PDB entry 8YH9 | electron microscopy, 3.35 A resolution | chains C and I of the 10 polymer chains in the assembly

[Chain C]
Molecule: 60-nt crRNA
From: Selenomonas sp
Sequence (60 nucleotides; each row starts with the number of its first residue):
     1 UUUAGAAGGAGAAGUCAUUUAAUAAGGCCACUGUUAAAAAGUGUACCGCC
    51 GGAUAGGCGG

[Chain I]
Molecule: Cas7f
From: Selenomonas sp
Sequence (335 residues; row label = number of the first residue in the row):
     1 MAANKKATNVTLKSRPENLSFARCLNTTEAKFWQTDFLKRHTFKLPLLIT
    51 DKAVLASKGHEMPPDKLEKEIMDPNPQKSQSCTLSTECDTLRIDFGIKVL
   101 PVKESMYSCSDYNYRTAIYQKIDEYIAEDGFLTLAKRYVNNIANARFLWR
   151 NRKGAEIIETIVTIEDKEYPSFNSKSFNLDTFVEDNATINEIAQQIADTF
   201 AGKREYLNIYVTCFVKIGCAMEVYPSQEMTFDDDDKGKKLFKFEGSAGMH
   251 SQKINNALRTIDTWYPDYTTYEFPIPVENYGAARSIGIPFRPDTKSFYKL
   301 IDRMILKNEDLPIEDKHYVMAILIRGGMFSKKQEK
Unresolved in the structure: 1-11, 56-76, 335

[How chain C and chain I interact]
Pairs across the interface - 39 pairs, chain C then chain I:
  A4(C) / Tyr-107(I)  sugar contact
  G5(C) / Asn-18(I)  base contact
  G5(C) / Ser-20(I)  hydrogen bond to the base
  G5(C) / Phe-21(I)  hydrogen bond to the sugar
  G5(C) / Ala-22(I)  sugar contact
  G5(C) / Tyr-107(I)  sugar contact
  G5(C) / Gly-327(I)  hydrogen bond to the sugar
  A6(C) / Arg-23(I)  salt bridge to the phosphate
  A6(C) / Arg-325(I)  sugar contact
  A6(C) / Gly-326(I)  sugar contact
  A6(C) / Gly-327(I)  sugar contact
  A7(C) / Arg-23(I)  salt bridge to the phosphate
  A7(C) / Arg-325(I)  sugar contact
  G8(C) / Trp-149(I)  base contact
  G8(C) / Lys-253(I)  phosphate contact
  G8(C) / Asn-256(I)  phosphate contact
  G8(C) / Arg-259(I)  salt bridge to the phosphate
  G8(C) / Ala-283(I)  base contact
  G8(C) / Arg-284(I)  salt bridge to the phosphate
  G8(C) / Ser-285(I)  hydrogen bond to the base
  G9(C) / Ser-226(I)  phosphate contact
  G9(C) / Gln-227(I)  hydrogen bond to the sugar
  G9(C) / Glu-228(I)  base contact
  G9(C) / Met-229(I)  base contact
  G9(C) / Phe-231(I)  base contact
  G9(C) / His-250(I)  salt bridge to the phosphate
  G9(C) / Gln-252(I)  phosphate contact
  G9(C) / Lys-253(I)  hydrogen bond to the phosphate
  A10(C) / Ser-226(I)  phosphate contact
  A10(C) / Gln-227(I)  hydrogen bond to the base
  A10(C) / Lys-253(I)  salt bridge to the phosphate
  G11(C) / Arg-150(I)  salt bridge to the phosphate
  A12(C) / Arg-150(I)  salt bridge to the phosphate
  A13(C) / Val-54(I)  base contact
  A13(C) / Leu-55(I)  sugar contact
  G14(C) / Leu-55(I)  sugar contact
  U15(C) / Ala-53(I)  phosphate contact
  U15(C) / Val-54(I)  phosphate contact
  U15(C) / Leu-55(I)  hydrogen bond to the phosphate
Other interface residues (no listed pair), chain I (31 interface residues in all): Ser-108, Pro-225, Lys-238, Met-328

[Summary]
Chain C and chain I form an interface of 12 and 31 residues respectively, with 8 hydrogen bonds and 8 salt
bridges. Polar pairs include G5(C)/Ser-20(I), G8(C)/Ser-285(I) and A10(C)/Gln-227(I).
Here chain C is a 60-nt crRNA and chain I is Cas7f, both from Selenomonas sp. Entry 8YH9 (Type I-FHNH Cascade
complex) was determined by electron microscopy together with 8YDB, 8YEO and 8YHA from the same study.
